Entry 6LIT (X-ray diffraction, 2.00 A resolution); this record covers chains A and D of the 4 polymer chains in the assembly.

Chain A:
Protein: Steroid hormone receptor ERR2
Organism: Homo sapiens
UniProt: O95718 (ERR2_HUMAN); numbering as in UniProt (aligned over 204-433)
Sequence (230 residues; each row starts with the number of its first residue):
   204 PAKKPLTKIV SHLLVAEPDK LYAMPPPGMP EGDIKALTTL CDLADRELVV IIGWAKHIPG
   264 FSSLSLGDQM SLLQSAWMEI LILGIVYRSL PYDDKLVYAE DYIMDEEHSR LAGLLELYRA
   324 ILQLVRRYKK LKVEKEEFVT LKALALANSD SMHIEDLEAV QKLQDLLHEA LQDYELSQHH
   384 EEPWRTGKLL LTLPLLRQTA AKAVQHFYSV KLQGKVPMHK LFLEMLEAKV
Disordered / not traced: 204-234, 433
Differences from the reference sequence: engineered mutation His-215 (Tyr in O95718), His-356 (Tyr in O95718), His-382 (Arg in O95718)
Ligand contacts: 4,4'-propane-2,2-diyldiphenol (2OH): Leu-243, Cys-244, Leu-246, Ala-247, Glu-250, Met-281, Leu-284, Ile-288, Arg-291, Tyr-301, Leu-317, Leu-320, Ile-324, Ala-406, Phe-410, Phe-425
Curated features (UniProtKB/Swiss-Prot):
  - natural variant: Leu-320 (L320P: In DFNB35), Val-342 (V342L: In DFNB35), Leu-347 (L347P: In DFNB35), Thr-389 (T389M: In DFNB35; uncertain significance)

Chain D:
Protein: 10-mer from Nuclear receptor coactivator 2
Organism: Homo sapiens
UniProt: Q15596 (NCOA2_HUMAN); residues 629-639 here correspond to UniProt positions 686-696 (UniProt number = residue number + 57)
Sequence (11 residues; numbered 629 to 639; the number before each row is that of its first residue):
   629 KHKILHRLLQ D
Disordered / not traced: 639

How chain A and chain D interact:
Residue-residue contacts - 23 pairs, chain A then chain D:
  Ile-255(A) with Leu-633(D), hydrophobic; Leu-636(D), hydrophobic; Leu-637(D), hydrophobic
  Lys-259(A) with Leu-636(D), hydrogen bond (side chain-backbone); Leu-637(D); Gln-638(D), hydrogen bond
  Leu-269(A) with His-634(D)
  Gln-272(A) with Leu-637(D)
  Met-273(A) with His-630(D); Leu-633(D), hydrophobic; His-634(D); Leu-637(D), hydrophobic
  Leu-276(A) with Leu-637(D), hydrophobic
  Gln-277(A) with Lys-629(D), hydrogen bond (side chain-backbone); His-630(D); Leu-633(D)
  Lys-423(A) with Ile-632(D)
  Leu-424(A) with Leu-636(D), hydrophobic
  Glu-427(A) with Lys-629(D); His-630(D); Lys-631(D), hydrogen bond (side chain-backbone); Ile-632(D), hydrogen bond (side chain-backbone); Leu-633(D), hydrogen bond (side chain-backbone)
Interface residues without a listed pair, chain A (11 interface residues in all): Met-428

Overview:
The interface between chain A and chain D involves 11 residues on one side and 9 on the other; the contacts
include 6 hydrogen bonds. Among the polar pairs are Lys-259(A)/Leu-636(D), Lys-259(A)/Gln-638(D) and
Gln-277(A)/Lys-629(D). Chain A binds 4,4'-propane-2,2-diyldiphenol.
Here chain A is Steroid hormone receptor ERR2 and chain D is a 10-mer from Nuclear receptor coactivator 2,
both from Homo sapiens. Entry 6LIT (Estrogen-related receptor beta(ERR2) in complex with BPA) was determined
by X-ray diffraction (same publication as 6LN4).
